Entry 9MX1 (electron microscopy, 3.20 A resolution); this record covers chains B and C of the 3 polymer chains in the assembly.

[Chain B]
Name: mCDIFA-248-25 Fab Heavy Chain
Organism: Mus musculus
Notes: antibody fragment or engineered binder
Chain sequence (220 residues; numbered 1 to 220; the number before each row is that of its first residue):
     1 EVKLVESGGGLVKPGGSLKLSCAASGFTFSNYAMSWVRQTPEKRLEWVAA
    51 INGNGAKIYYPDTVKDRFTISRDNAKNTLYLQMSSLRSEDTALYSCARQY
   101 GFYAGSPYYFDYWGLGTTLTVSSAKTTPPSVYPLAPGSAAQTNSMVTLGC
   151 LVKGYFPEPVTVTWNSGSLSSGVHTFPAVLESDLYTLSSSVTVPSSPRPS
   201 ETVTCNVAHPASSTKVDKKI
Unresolved in the structure: 124-220
Disulfides: Cys22-Cys96

[Chain C]
Name: mCDIFA-248-25 Fab Light Chain
Organism: Mus musculus
Notes: antibody fragment or engineered binder
Chain sequence (214 residues; numbered 221 to 434; the number before each row is that of its first residue):
   221 DIVMTQSHKFMSTSIGDRVSITCKASQDVGTAVAWYQQKPGQSPKLLIYW
   271 ASTRHTGVPDRFTGSGSGTYFTLSISNVQSEDLADYFCQQYSSYPLTFGA
   321 GTKLELKRADAAPTVSIFPPSSEQLTSGGASVVCFLNNFYPKDINVKWKI
   371 DGSERQNGVLNSWTDQDSKDSTYSMSSTLTLTKDEYERHNSYTCEATHKT
   421 STSPIVKSFNRNEC
Unresolved in the structure: 329-434
Disulfides: Cys243-Cys308

[How chain B and chain C interact]
Contacting residue pairs (32):
  Gln39(B) - Gln258(C)  hydrogen bond
  Arg44(B) - Met224(C)  hydrogen bond (side chain-backbone)
  Arg44(B) - Thr317(C)
  Arg44(B) - Phe318(C)  hydrogen bond (side chain-backbone)
  Arg44(B) - Gly319(C)
  Arg44(B) - Ala320(C)
  Leu45(B) - Phe307(C)  hydrophobic
  Leu45(B) - Phe318(C)
  Trp47(B) - Tyr314(C)
  Trp47(B) - Leu316(C)
  Tyr59(B) - Tyr314(C)  hydrogen bond
  Gly105(B) - Tyr314(C)  hydrogen bond (backbone-side chain)
  Ser106(B) - Tyr314(C)
  Pro107(B) - Tyr311(C)
  Pro107(B) - Ser313(C)
  Pro107(B) - Tyr314(C)
  Pro107(B) - Leu316(C)  hydrophobic
  Tyr108(B) - Gln309(C)
  Tyr108(B) - Tyr311(C)
  Tyr109(B) - Ala254(C)  hydrophobic
  Tyr109(B) - Tyr256(C)
  Tyr109(B) - Leu266(C)  hydrophobic
  Tyr109(B) - Tyr269(C)  hydrophobic
  Tyr109(B) - Gln309(C)
  Tyr109(B) - Tyr311(C)
  Phe110(B) - Tyr256(C)  hydrogen bond (backbone-side chain)
  Phe110(B) - Leu266(C)
  Phe110(B) - Phe318(C)  hydrophobic
  Asp111(B) - His275(C)
  Trp113(B) - Ser263(C)
  Trp113(B) - Pro264(C)
  Gly114(B) - Ser263(C)
Also at the interface, not in a pair above, chain B (15 interface residues in all): Gln99
Also at the interface, not in a pair above, chain C (22 interface residues in all): Thr225, Ser312, Pro315

[Summary]
Chain B and chain C form an interface of 15 and 22 residues respectively; the contacts include 6 hydrogen
bonds. Polar pairs include Gln39(B)-Gln258(C), Arg44(B)-Met224(C) and Arg44(B)-Phe318(C).
Chain B is mCDIFA-248-25 Fab Heavy Chain and chain C is mCDIFA-248-25 Fab Light Chain, both from Mus musculus;
the structure, Clostridioides difficile Toxin A with mCDIFA-248-25 Fab, was determined by electron microscopy.
